PDB entry 8VNK | X-ray diffraction, 1.61 A resolution | chains D and A of the 4 polymer chains in the assembly

# Chain D
Molecule: 21-nt DNA strand
Sequence (21 nucleotides; each row starts with the number of its first residue):
   501 TTGACTCTCT TAAGAGAGTC A
Bound ions: Mn2+: DA513, DG514 (shared with Asn119(A) of chain A); Na+: DA513, DG514 (shared with Asn119(A) of chain A)

# Chain A
Protein: Intron-encoded endonuclease I-PpoI
Source organism: Physarum polycephalum
Notes: EC 3.1.-.-
Reference sequence: Q94702 (PPO1_PHYPO); residue numbers follow UniProt; this construct covers 2-163
Sequence (162 residues; row label = number of the first residue in the row):
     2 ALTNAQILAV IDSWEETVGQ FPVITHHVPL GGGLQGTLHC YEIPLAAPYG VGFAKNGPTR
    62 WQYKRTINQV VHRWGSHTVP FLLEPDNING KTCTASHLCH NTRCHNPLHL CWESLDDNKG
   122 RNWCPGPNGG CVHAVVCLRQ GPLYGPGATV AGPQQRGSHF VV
Bound ions: Zn2+ site 1: Cys41, Cys100, Cys105, His110; Mn2+: Asn119 (shared with DA513(D), DG514(D) of chain D); Na+: Asn119 (shared with DA513(D), DG514(D) of chain D); Zn2+ site 2: Cys125, Cys132, His134, Cys138
What the authors report for this chain:
  - catalytic residues: His98
  - mutagenesis - H78A/H98A, H98A: decreased catalytic activity
  - mutagenesis - H78A: unchanged catalytic activity

# Interface between chain D and chain A
Contacting residue pairs (25):
  DA513(D) - Leu116(A)  base contact
  DA513(D) - Asn119(A)  phosphate contact
  DA513(D) - Lys120(A)  base contact
  DA513(D) - Asn123(A)  hydrogen bond to the phosphate
  DA513(D) - Leu144(A)  phosphate contact
  DG514(D) - Arg61(A)  base contact
  DG514(D) - Thr95(A)  phosphate contact
  DG514(D) - Ala96(A)  phosphate contact
  DG514(D) - Ser97(A)  phosphate contact
  DG514(D) - His98(A)  salt bridge to the phosphate
  DG514(D) - Leu116(A)  sugar contact
  DG514(D) - Asn119(A)  hydrogen bond to the phosphate
  DA515(D) - Asn57(A)  base contact
  DA515(D) - Arg61(A)  salt bridge to the phosphate
  DA515(D) - Thr79(A)  phosphate contact
  DA515(D) - Thr95(A)  phosphate contact
  DA515(D) - Ala96(A)  hydrogen bond to the phosphate
  DA515(D) - Trp113(A)  phosphate contact
  DG516(D) - Asn57(A)  hydrogen bond to the base
  DG516(D) - Gln63(A)  base contact
  DG516(D) - Gly76(A)  hydrogen bond to the phosphate
  DA517(D) - Asn57(A)  base contact
  DA517(D) - Gln63(A)  hydrogen bond to the base
  DA517(D) - Arg74(A)  hydrogen bond to the base
  DG518(D) - Arg74(A)  hydrogen bond to the base
Interface residues without a listed pair, chain D (7 interface residues in all): DA512
Interface residues without a listed pair, chain A (18 interface residues in all): Trp75, Thr103

# Overview
Chain D and chain A form an interface of 7 and 18 residues respectively; the contacts include 8 hydrogen bonds
and 2 salt bridges. Among the polar pairs are DG516(D)-Asn57(A), DA517(D)-Gln63(A) and DA517(D)-Arg74(A).
Asn119(A), DA513(D) and DG514(D) form the Mn2+ site. From the paper: the catalytic residue His98(A); H78A/H98A
and H98A of chain A reduce catalytic activity.
Here chain D is a 21-nt DNA strand and chain A is Intron-encoded endonuclease I-PpoI (Physarum polycephalum).
Entry 8VNK (Homing endonuclease I-PpoI-DNA complex:reaction at pH6.0 (K+ MES) with 500 uM Mn2+ for 160s) was
determined by X-ray diffraction together with 8VMO, 8VMP, 8VMQ, 8VMR, 8VMS, 8VMT and 35 further entries from
the same study.
